3DRY - chains C and D of the 5 polymer chains in the assembly; structure by X-ray diffraction, 3.30 A resolution.

# Chain C (and D)
Name: BTB/POZ domain-containing protein KCTD5
Organism: Homo sapiens
Notes: chain D of this document is another copy of the same molecule, construct and numbering; everything in this record applies to it too
UniProt: Q9NXV2 (KCTD5_HUMAN); residues 34-234 here = UniProt positions 34-234
Amino-acid sequence (202 residues; each row starts with the number of its first residue):
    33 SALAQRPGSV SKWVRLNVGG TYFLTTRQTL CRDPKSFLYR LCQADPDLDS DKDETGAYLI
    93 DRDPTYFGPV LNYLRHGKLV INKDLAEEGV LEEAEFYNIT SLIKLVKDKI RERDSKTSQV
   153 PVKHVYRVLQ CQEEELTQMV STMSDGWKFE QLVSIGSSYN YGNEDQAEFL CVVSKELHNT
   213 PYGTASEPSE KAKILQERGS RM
Not modelled in the structure: 211-234 (chain D: 33, 191-195, 211-234)
Disulfides: Cys63-Cys74
Sequence notes: expression tag (33)

# Chain C / chain D interface
Contacting residue pairs - 54 pairs, chain C then chain D:
  Lys44(C) - Asp83(D)  salt bridge
  Trp45(C) - Asp83(D)
  Trp45(C) - Leu91(D)  hydrophobic
  Trp45(C) - Asp93(D)
  Leu56(C) - Asn49(D)
  Leu56(C) - Gly51(D)  hydrogen bond (backbone-backbone)
  Leu56(C) - Gly52(D)
  Leu56(C) - Asp93(D)
  Thr57(C) - Asp93(D)  hydrogen bond
  Thr58(C) - Asp93(D)  hydrogen bond
  Thr61(C) - Asp93(D)  hydrogen bond
  Asn104(C) - Asp95(D)
  Arg107(C) - Asp93(D)  salt bridge
  Arg107(C) - Arg94(D)
  Arg107(C) - Asp95(D)
  His108(C) - Arg94(D)
  Lys110(C) - Glu124(D)  salt bridge
  Val112(C) - Tyr98(D)
  Val112(C) - Gly121(D)
  Ile113(C) - Ala118(D)
  Asn114(C) - Thr97(D)
  Asn114(C) - Tyr98(D)  hydrogen bond
  Asn114(C) - Asp116(D)
  Lys115(C) - Lys115(D)  hydrogen bond (side chain-backbone)
  Lys115(C) - Asp116(D)  hydrogen bond (backbone-backbone)
  Lys115(C) - Leu117(D)  hydrogen bond (side chain-backbone)
  Lys115(C) - Ala118(D)
  Lys115(C) - Glu119(D)  salt bridge
  Asp116(C) - Asp116(D)
  Val154(C) - Gln151(D)
  Leu168(C) - Val160(D)  hydrophobic
  Val172(C) - Tyr158(D)  hydrophobic
  Val172(C) - Val160(D)  hydrophobic
  Ser173(C) - Tyr158(D)
  Asp177(C) - Lys155(D)
  Gly178(C) - Pro153(D)
  Lys180(C) - Pro153(D)
  Lys180(C) - Val154(D)
  Lys180(C) - Lys155(D)
  Lys180(C) - His156(D)  hydrogen bond
  Lys180(C) - Tyr158(D)
  Phe181(C) - Tyr158(D)  hydrogen bond (backbone-side chain)
  Phe181(C) - Gln183(D)
  Phe181(C) - Val204(D)  hydrophobic
  Gln183(C) - Gln183(D)
  Leu184(C) - Gln183(D)  hydrogen bond (backbone-side chain)
  Leu184(C) - Val204(D)  hydrophobic
  Ser189(C) - Ser186(D)
  Ser189(C) - Ile187(D)
  Ser189(C) - Gly188(D)
  Phe201(C) - Leu202(D)  hydrophobic
  Glu208(C) - Gln151(D)  hydrogen bond
  Glu208(C) - Pro153(D)
  His210(C) - Thr149(D)
Also at the interface, not in a pair above, chain C (33 interface residues in all): Tyr54, Phe55, Thr169, Met175
Also at the interface, not in a pair above, chain D (35 interface residues in all): Ser82, Ile92, Glu182, Val185

# Overview
33 residues of chain C face 35 of chain D across their interface, with 12 hydrogen bonds and 4 salt bridges.
Polar contacts include Lys44(C)-Asp83(D), Arg107(C)-Asp93(D) and Lys110(C)-Glu124(D).
Chain C and chain D are both BTB/POZ domain-containing protein KCTD5 (Homo sapiens); the structure, X-ray
crystal structure of human KCTD5 protein crystallized in low-salt buffer, was determined by X-ray diffraction,
deposited together with 3DRX and 3DRZ.
